PDB entry 8X2Z | electron microscopy, 3.90 A resolution | chains C and D of the 14 polymer chains in the assembly

# Chain C
Molecule: Histone H2A
From: Saccharomyces cerevisiae
UniProtKB: A0A6A5Q818 (A0A6A5Q818_YEASX); residues -6 to 127 here correspond to UniProt positions 1-134 (UniProt number = residue number + 7)
Chain sequence (134 residues; each row starts with the number of its first residue; numbers below 1 keep their minus sign (Met-6 is residue -6)):
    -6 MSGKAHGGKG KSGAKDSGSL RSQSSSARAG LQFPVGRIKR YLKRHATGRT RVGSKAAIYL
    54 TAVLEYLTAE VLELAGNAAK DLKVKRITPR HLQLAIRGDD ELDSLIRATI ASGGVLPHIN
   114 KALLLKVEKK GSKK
Unresolved in the structure: -6 to 15, 113-127

# Chain D
Molecule: Histone H2B
From: Saccharomyces cerevisiae
UniProtKB: A0A6A5PZQ7 (A0A6A5PZQ7_YEASX); residues 0-130 here correspond to UniProt positions 1-131 (UniProt number = residue number + 1)
Chain sequence (131 residues; numbered 0 to 130; the number before each row is that of its first residue; numbering starts at 0):
     0 MSAKAEKKPA SKAPAEKKPA AKKTSTSTDG KKRSKARKET YSSYIYKVLK QTHPDTGISQ
    60 KSMSILNSFV NDIFERIATE ASKLAAYNKK STISAREIQT AVRLILPGEL AKHAVSEGTR
   120 AVTKYSSSTQ A
Unresolved in the structure: 0-35, 129-130

# How chain C and chain D interact
Pairs across the interface - 93 pairs, chain C then chain D:
  Arg21(C) - Lys123(D)
  Arg21(C) - Tyr124(D)
  Arg21(C) - Ser127(D)  hydrogen bond (side chain-backbone)
  Ala22(C) - Lys123(D)
  Gly23(C) - Lys123(D)
  Leu24(C) - Ala120(D)  hydrophobic
  Gln25(C) - Tyr43(D)
  Gln25(C) - Lys46(D)
  Gln25(C) - Gln50(D)  hydrogen bond
  Phe26(C) - Tyr43(D)
  Phe26(C) - Lys46(D)
  Pro27(C) - Tyr43(D)
  Arg30(C) - Glu38(D)  salt bridge
  Arg30(C) - Thr39(D)  hydrogen bond (side chain-backbone)
  Arg30(C) - Tyr43(D)
  Ile31(C) - Phe73(D)  hydrophobic
  Tyr34(C) - Glu38(D)  hydrogen bond
  Tyr34(C) - Tyr40(D)
  Tyr34(C) - Phe73(D)  hydrophobic
  Leu35(C) - Phe73(D)  hydrophobic
  His38(C) - Glu74(D)  salt bridge
  His38(C) - Ala77(D)
  His38(C) - Thr78(D)
  Thr40(C) - Ser81(D)
  Gly41(C) - Ser90(D)
  Thr43(C) - Ser90(D)
  Thr43(C) - Thr91(D)  hydrogen bond (backbone-side chain)
  Thr43(C) - Ile92(D)
  Arg44(C) - Ile92(D)
  Val45(C) - Ile92(D)
  Val45(C) - Ser93(D)
  Ser47(C) - Tyr124(D)
  Lys48(C) - Ser93(D)
  Lys48(C) - Ala94(D)
  Lys48(C) - Val121(D)
  Ile51(C) - Ala94(D)  hydrophobic
  Ile51(C) - Ile97(D)  hydrophobic
  Ile51(C) - Gly117(D)
  Ile51(C) - Thr118(D)
  Ile51(C) - Val121(D)  hydrophobic
  Tyr52(C) - Ile72(D)
  Tyr52(C) - Phe73(D)  hydrophobic
  Tyr52(C) - Ile76(D)
  Tyr52(C) - Ile97(D)
  Tyr52(C) - Val101(D)  hydrophobic
  Thr54(C) - Glu116(D)
  Thr54(C) - Gly117(D)
  Thr54(C) - Ala120(D)
  Val56(C) - Val69(D)  hydrophobic
  Val56(C) - Ile72(D)  hydrophobic
  Leu57(C) - Lys46(D)
  Leu57(C) - Val47(D)  hydrophobic
  Glu58(C) - His112(D)
  Glu58(C) - Ala113(D)
  Glu58(C) - Glu116(D)
  Tyr59(C) - Ile72(D)  hydrophobic
  Tyr59(C) - Val101(D)
  Tyr59(C) - Leu105(D)
  Tyr59(C) - Leu109(D)  hydrophobic
  Tyr59(C) - Ala113(D)  hydrophobic
  Leu60(C) - Ile44(D)  hydrophobic
  Leu60(C) - Phe68(D)  hydrophobic
  Leu60(C) - Val69(D)  hydrophobic
  Leu60(C) - Ile72(D)  hydrophobic
  Thr61(C) - Val47(D)
  Glu63(C) - Leu65(D)
  Glu63(C) - Phe68(D)
  Val64(C) - His52(D)
  Leu67(C) - His52(D)
  Ala68(C) - His52(D)
  Ala71(C) - Asp54(D)
  Ala71(C) - Thr55(D)
  Val77(C) - Asp54(D)
  Val77(C) - Thr55(D)
  Val77(C) - Gly56(D)
  Lys78(C) - Gly56(D)
  Arg79(C) - Leu48(D)
  Arg79(C) - Gly56(D)  hydrogen bond (backbone-backbone)
  Arg79(C) - Ile57(D)
  Arg79(C) - Ser58(D)  hydrogen bond (backbone-side chain)
  Arg79(C) - Ser61(D)  hydrogen bond
  Ile80(C) - Ser58(D)
  Arg83(C) - Ser58(D)
  Arg83(C) - Ser61(D)
  His84(C) - Ile64(D)
  His84(C) - Leu65(D)
  Asp93(C) - Pro106(D)
  Asp93(C) - Glu108(D)
  Glu94(C) - Leu109(D)
  Asp96(C) - Pro106(D)
  Ser97(C) - Arg75(D)
  Leu98(C) - Phe68(D)  hydrophobic
  Arg100(C) - Arg75(D)
Other interface residues (no listed pair), chain C (50 interface residues in all): Ser18, Ala39, Leu65, Thr81, Ala104
Other interface residues (no listed pair), chain D (51 interface residues in all): Thr51, Asp71

# Summary
The interface between chain C and chain D involves 50 residues on one side and 51 on the other; the contacts
include 8 hydrogen bonds and 2 salt bridges. Polar pairs include Arg30(C)-Glu38(D), His38(C)-Glu74(D) and
Arg21(C)-Ser127(D).
Chain C is Histone H2A and chain D is Histone H2B, both from Saccharomyces cerevisiae; the structure, The
class2 of piccolo NuA4 bound to the H2A.Z nucleosome complex at harboring state, was determined by electron
microscopy together with 8X2X, 8X2Y, 8X30, 8X31 and 8X32 from the same study.
